7RDH - chains A and F of the 8 polymer chains in the assembly; structure by X-ray diffraction, 2.75 A resolution.

Chain A:
Molecule: Hemagglutinin HA1 chain
Source organism: Influenza A virus (strain A/Hong Kong/1/1968 H3N2)
UniProtKB: Q91MA7 (HEMA_I68A4); residues 11-329 here correspond to UniProt positions 27-345 (UniProt number = residue number + 16)
Chain sequence (323 residues; numbered 7 to 329; the number before each row is that of its first residue):
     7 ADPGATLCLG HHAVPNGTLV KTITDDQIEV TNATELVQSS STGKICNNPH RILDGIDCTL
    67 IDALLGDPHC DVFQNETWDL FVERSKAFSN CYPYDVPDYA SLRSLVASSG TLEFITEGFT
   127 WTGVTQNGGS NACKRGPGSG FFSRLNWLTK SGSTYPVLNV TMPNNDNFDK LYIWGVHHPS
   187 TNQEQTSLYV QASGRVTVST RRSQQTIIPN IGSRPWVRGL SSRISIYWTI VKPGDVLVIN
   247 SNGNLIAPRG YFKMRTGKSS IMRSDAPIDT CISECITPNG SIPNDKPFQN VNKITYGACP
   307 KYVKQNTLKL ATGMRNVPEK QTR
Unresolved in the structure: 7-8, 325-329
Differences from the reference sequence: expression tag (7-10)
Swiss-Prot annotation at these positions:
  - site: Arg-329 (Cleavage)
  - glycosylation (N-linked (GlcNAc...) asparagine): Asn-22, Asn-38, Asn-81, Asn-165, Asn-285
Cystine bridges: Cys-52/Cys-277, Cys-64/Cys-76, Cys-97/Cys-139, Cys-281/Cys-305
Covalent attachments: N-acetylglucosamine (NAG) linked to Asn-38, Asn-165, Asn-285
Reported in the primary citation:
  - post-translational modification sites: Asn-38
  - conformationally variable residues: Asn-38
  - mutagenesis - N38D: increased binding to De novo designed protein H3mb

Chain F:
Molecule: Hemagglutinin HA2 chain
Source organism: Influenza A virus (strain A/Hong Kong/1/1968 H3N2)
UniProtKB: Q91MA7 (HEMA_I68A4); residues 1-176 here correspond to UniProt positions 346-521 (UniProt number = residue number + 345)
Chain sequence (239 residues; row label = number of the first residue in the row):
     1 GLFGAIAGFI ENGWEGMIDG WYGFRHQNSE GTGQAADLKS TQAAIDQING KLNRVIEKTN
    61 EKFHQIEKEF SEVEGRIQDL EKYVEDTKID LWSYNAELLV ALENQHTIDL TDSEMNKLFE
   121 KTGRQLRENA EDMGNGCFKI YHKCDNACIE SIRNGTYDHD VYRDEALNNR FQIKGVSGGG
   181 GLNDIFEAQK IEWHERLVPR GSPGSGYIPE APRDGQAYVR KDGEWVLLST FLGHHHHHH
Unresolved in the structure: 172-239
Differences from the reference sequence: engineered mutation Gly-123 (Arg468 in Q91MA7); expression tag (177-239)
Swiss-Prot annotation at these positions:
  - glycosylation: Asn-154 (N-linked (GlcNAc...) asparagine)
Cystine bridges: Cys-144/Cys-148

How chain A and chain F interact:
Residue-residue contacts - 11 pairs, chain A then chain F:
  Thr-28(A) / Arg-54(F)
  Ile-29(A) / Lys-51(F)
  Ile-29(A) / Arg-54(F)
  Ile-29(A) / Glu-103(F)
  Thr-30(A) / Gln-47(F)
  Thr-30(A) / Gly-50(F)
  Thr-30(A) / Lys-51(F)
  Thr-30(A) / Arg-54(F)  hydrogen bond (backbone-side chain)
  Thr-30(A) / His-106(F)
  Asp-31(A) / Arg-54(F)
  Asp-32(A) / Arg-54(F)
Other interface residues (no listed pair), chain A (6 interface residues in all): Lys-310
Other interface residues (no listed pair), chain F (8 interface residues in all): Asp-46, Thr-59

Overview:
Chain A and chain F form an interface of 6 and 8 residues respectively, with 1 hydrogen bond. Its one
hydrogen-bonded contact is Thr-30(A)/Arg-54(F). N-acetylglucosamine is covalently linked to Asn-38(A),
Asn-165(A) and Asn-285(A). The paper reports that N38D of chain A increases binding to De novo designed
protein H3mb; a modification site at Asn-38(A).
Here chain A is Hemagglutinin HA1 chain and chain F is Hemagglutinin HA2 chain, both from Influenza A virus
(strain A/Hong Kong/1/1968 H3N2). Entry 7RDH (Crystal structure of the de novo designed binding protein H3mb
in complex with the 1968 influenza ...) was determined by X-ray diffraction (same publication as 7OPB, 7S5B,
7N3T and 7N1K).
